PDB entry 6IPU | X-ray diffraction, 1.99 A resolution | chains A and J of the 10 polymer chains in the assembly

[Chain A]
Protein: Histone H3.1
From: Homo sapiens
UniProtKB: P68431 (H31_HUMAN); residues 38-135 here correspond to UniProt positions 39-136 (UniProt number = residue number + 1)
Amino-acid sequence (98 residues; numbered 38 to 135; the number before each row is that of its first residue):
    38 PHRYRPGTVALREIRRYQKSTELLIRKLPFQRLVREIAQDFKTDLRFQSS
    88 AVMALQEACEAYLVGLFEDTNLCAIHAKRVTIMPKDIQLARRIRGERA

[Chain J]
Molecule: 145-nt DNA strand
From: Homo sapiens
Sequence (145 nucleotides; numbered -72 to 72; the number before each row is that of its first residue; numbers below 1 keep their minus sign (DA-72 is residue -72)):
   -72 ATCAATATCCACCTGCAGATACTACCAAAAGTGTATTTGGAAACTGCTCC
   -22 ATCAAAAGGCATGTTCAGCTGATTCAGCTGAACATGCCTTTTGATGGAGC
    28 AGTTTCCAAATACACTTTTGGTAGTATCTGCAGGTGGATATTGAT

[Chain A / chain J interface]
Residue-residue contacts - 29 pairs, chain A then chain J:
  His39(A) - DA-68(J)  phosphate contact
  His39(A) - DT-67(J)  sugar contact
  Arg40(A) - DA9(J)  hydrogen bond to the base
  Arg40(A) - DC10(J)  sugar contact
  Tyr41(A) - DT-67(J)  phosphate contact
  Tyr41(A) - DA-66(J)  sugar contact
  Tyr41(A) - DA9(J)  sugar contact
  Tyr41(A) - DC10(J)  hydrogen bond to the phosphate
  Arg42(A) - DA9(J)  sugar contact
  Pro43(A) - DA8(J)  phosphate contact
  Pro43(A) - DA9(J)  phosphate contact
  Gly44(A) - DA8(J)  hydrogen bond to the phosphate
  Gly44(A) - DA9(J)  hydrogen bond to the phosphate
  Thr45(A) - DA9(J)  hydrogen bond to the phosphate
  Val46(A) - DA9(J)  hydrogen bond to the phosphate
  Val46(A) - DC10(J)  phosphate contact
  Ala47(A) - DA9(J)  hydrogen bond to the phosphate
  Arg49(A) - DA-66(J)  phosphate contact
  Arg49(A) - DT-65(J)  phosphate contact
  Arg63(A) - DT17(J)  hydrogen bond to the phosphate
  Arg63(A) - DT18(J)  salt bridge to the phosphate
  Lys64(A) - DT18(J)  hydrogen bond to the phosphate
  Leu65(A) - DT17(J)  phosphate contact
  Leu65(A) - DT18(J)  hydrogen bond to the phosphate
  Pro66(A) - DT17(J)  phosphate contact
  Arg69(A) - DT17(J)  salt bridge to the phosphate
  Asp81(A) - DG26(J)  phosphate contact
  Arg83(A) - DA25(J)  hydrogen bond to the sugar
  Arg83(A) - DG26(J)  sugar contact
Also at the interface, not in a pair above, chain A (18 interface residues in all): Lys115
Also at the interface, not in a pair above, chain J (13 interface residues in all): DG-2, DA-1

[Summary]
The interface between chain A and chain J involves 18 residues on one side and 13 on the other; the contacts
include 11 hydrogen bonds and 2 salt bridges. Among the polar pairs are Arg40(A)-DA9(J), Arg83(A)-DA25(J) and
Tyr41(A)-DC10(J).
Here chain A is Histone H3.1 and chain J is a 145-nt DNA strand, both from Homo sapiens. Entry 6IPU (Human
nucleosome core particle containing 145 bp of DNA) was determined by X-ray diffraction, deposited together
with 6JXD, 6K1I, 6K1J and 6K1K.
